Entry 5UHG (X-ray diffraction, 3.97 A resolution); this record covers chains C and F of the 8 polymer chains in the assembly.

[Chain C]
Protein: DNA-directed RNA polymerase subunit beta
Organism: Mycobacterium tuberculosis (strain ATCC 25618 / H37Rv)
Notes: EC 2.7.7.6
UniProt: P9WGY9 (RPOB_MYCTU); residue numbers follow UniProt; this construct covers 1-1178
Sequence (1178 residues; numbered 1 to 1178; the number before each row is that of its first residue):
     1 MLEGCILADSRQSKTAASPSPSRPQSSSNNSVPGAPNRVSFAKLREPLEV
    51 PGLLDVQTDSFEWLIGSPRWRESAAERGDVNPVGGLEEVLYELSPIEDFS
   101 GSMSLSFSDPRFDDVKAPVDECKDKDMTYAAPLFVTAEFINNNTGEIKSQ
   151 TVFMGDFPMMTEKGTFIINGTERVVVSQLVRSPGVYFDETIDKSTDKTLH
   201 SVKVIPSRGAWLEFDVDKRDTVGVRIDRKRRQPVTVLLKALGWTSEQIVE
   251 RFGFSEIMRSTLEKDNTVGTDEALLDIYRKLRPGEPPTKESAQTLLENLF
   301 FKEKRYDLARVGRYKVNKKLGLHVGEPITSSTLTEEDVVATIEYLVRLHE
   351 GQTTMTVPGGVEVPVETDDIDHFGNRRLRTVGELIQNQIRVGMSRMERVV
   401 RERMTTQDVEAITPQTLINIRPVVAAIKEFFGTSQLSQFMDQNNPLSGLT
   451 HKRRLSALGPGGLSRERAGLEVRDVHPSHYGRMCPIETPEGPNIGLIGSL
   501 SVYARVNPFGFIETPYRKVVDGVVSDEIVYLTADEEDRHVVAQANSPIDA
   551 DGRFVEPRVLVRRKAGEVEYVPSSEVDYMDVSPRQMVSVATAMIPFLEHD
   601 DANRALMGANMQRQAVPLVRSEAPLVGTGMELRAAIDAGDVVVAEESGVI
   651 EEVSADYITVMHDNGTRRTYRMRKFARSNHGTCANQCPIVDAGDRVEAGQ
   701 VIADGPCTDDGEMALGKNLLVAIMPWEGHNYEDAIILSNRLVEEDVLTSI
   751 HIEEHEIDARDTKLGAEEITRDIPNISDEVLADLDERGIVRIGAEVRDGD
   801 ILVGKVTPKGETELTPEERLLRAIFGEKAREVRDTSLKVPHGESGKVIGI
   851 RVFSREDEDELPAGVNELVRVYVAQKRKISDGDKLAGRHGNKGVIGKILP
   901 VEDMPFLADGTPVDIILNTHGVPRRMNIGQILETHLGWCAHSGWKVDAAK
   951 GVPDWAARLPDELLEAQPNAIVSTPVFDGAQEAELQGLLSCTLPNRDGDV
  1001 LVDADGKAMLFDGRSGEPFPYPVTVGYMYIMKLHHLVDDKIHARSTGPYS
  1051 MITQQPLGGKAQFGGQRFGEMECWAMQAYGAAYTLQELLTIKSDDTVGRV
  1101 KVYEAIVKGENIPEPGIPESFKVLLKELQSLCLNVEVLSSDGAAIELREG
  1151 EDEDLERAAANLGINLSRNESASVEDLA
Not modelled in the structure: 1-27, 1154-1178
Residues lining bound ligands:
  - 88G (Nalpha-(benzenecarbonyl)-N-(2-methylphenyl)-D-phenylalaninamide): V475, H476, P477, Y480, R562, R563, G566, E567, V568
  - rifampicin (RFP): R173, V176, S434, Q435, L436, S437, Q438, F439, M440, D441, H451, R454, S456, L458, R465, P489, N493, I497, R613, H680

[Chain F]
Protein: RNA polymerase sigma factor SigA
Organism: Mycobacterium tuberculosis (strain ATCC 25618 / H37Rv)
UniProt: P9WGI1 (SIGA_MYCTU); residue numbers follow UniProt; this construct covers 1-528
Sequence (528 residues; row label = number of the first residue in the row):
     1 MAATKASTATDEPVKRTATKSPAASASGAKTGAKRTAAKSASGSPPAKRA
    51 TKPAARSVKPASAPQDTTTSTIPKRKTRAAAKSAAAKAPSARGHATKPRA
   101 PKDAQHEAATDPEDALDSVEELDAEPDLDVEPGEDLDLDAADLNLDDLED
   151 DVAPDADDDLDSGDDEDHEDLEAEAAVAPGQTADDDEEIAEPTEKDKASG
   201 DFVWDEDESEALRQARKDAELTASADSVRAYLKQIGKVALLNAEEEVELA
   251 KRIEAGLYATQLMTELSERGEKLPAAQRRDMMWICRDGDRAKNHLLEANL
   301 RLVVSLAKRYTGRGMAFLDLIQEGNLGLIRAVEKFDYTKGYKFSTYATWW
   351 IRQAITRAMADQARTIRIPVHMVEVINKLGRIQRELLQDLGREPTPEELA
   401 KEMDITPEKVLEIQQYAREPISLDQTIGDEGDSQLGDFIEDSEAVVAVDA
   451 VSFTLLQDQLQSVLDTLSEREAGVVRLRFGLTDGQPRTLDEIGQVYGVTR
   501 ERIRQIESKTMSKLRHPSRSQVLRDYLD
Not modelled in the structure: 1-206, 429

[Interface between chain C and chain F]
Contacting residue pairs (67):
  K116(C) with R392(F)
  F153(C) with L387(F); Q388(F); G391(F); R392(F)
  E272(C) with A211(F)
  R279(C) with A215(F)
  R282(C) with R229(F)
  P283(C) with S224(F), hydrogen bond (backbone-side chain)
  G284(C) with A219(F), hydrogen bond (backbone-backbone); T222(F); K233(F)
  E285(C) with A219(F); R229(F), salt bridge
  P287(C) with L212(F); A215(F); R216(F)
  K289(C) with D207(F), hydrogen bond (side chain-backbone); L212(F)
  R398(C) with K308(F); R309(F), hydrogen bond (side chain-backbone); T311(F)
  E402(C) with R309(F), salt bridge
  Q415(C) with Q388(F)
  I420(C) with L387(F), hydrophobic
  R421(C) with G380(F), hydrogen bond (side chain-backbone)
  Q435(C) with G428(F)
  R465(C) with E430(F), salt bridge
  N775(C) with L527(F)
  T815(C) with F453(F)
  P816(C) with F479(F); G480(F)
  E817(C) with Q457(F), hydrogen bond
  R819(C) with R478(F); F479(F), hydrogen bond (side chain-backbone); P486(F)
  L820(C) with V475(F), hydrophobic
  L821(C) with L456(F), hydrophobic; L523(F), hydrophobic; Y526(F)
  I824(C) with L514(F), hydrophobic; R515(F); L523(F), hydrophobic
  F825(C) with S518(F); L523(F); R524(F); L527(F), hydrophobic
  E827(C) with R524(F), salt bridge; L527(F)
  R855(C) with L411(F)
  A863(C) with L411(F); Q415(F)
  P1048(C) with E440(F)
  Y1049(C) with D441(F), hydrogen bond (backbone-backbone)
  M1051(C) with I439(F), hydrophobic; D441(F)
  Q1054(C) with D441(F), hydrogen bond
  L1057(C) with D437(F); I439(F); E440(F)
  Y1103(C) with A447(F), hydrophobic; V448(F); V451(F), hydrophobic
  E1104(C) with V451(F); T454(F)
  V1107(C) with V451(F), hydrophobic
  K1108(C) with L455(F)
Other interface residues (no listed pair), chain C (51 interface residues in all): P132, V152, D156, L275, V424, A823, E860, P862, T1046, S1050, G1058, Q1062, V1100
Other interface residues (no listed pair), chain F (59 interface residues in all): S209, E220, R384, E393, P396, R418, F438, A444, D458, L460, L481, M511, D528

[In short]
51 residues of chain C face 59 of chain F across their interface; the contacts include 9 hydrogen bonds and 4
salt bridges. Among the polar pairs are E285(C)-R229(F), E402(C)-R309(F) and R465(C)-E430(F). Ligands of chain
C: rifampicin and compound 88G.
Here chain C is DNA-directed RNA polymerase subunit beta and chain F is RNA polymerase sigma factor SigA, both
from Mycobacterium tuberculosis (strain ATCC 25618 / H37Rv). Entry 5UHG (Crystal structure of Mycobacterium
tuberculosis transcription initiation complex in complex with D-AAP1 and Rifampin) was determined by X-ray
diffraction (same publication as 5UH5, 5UH6, 5UH8, 5UH9, 5UHA, 5UHB and 4 further entries).
